Entry 6WWE (electron microscopy, 3.90 A resolution); this record covers chains B and K of the 3 polymer chains in the assembly.

# Chain B
Molecule: Tubulin beta-2B chain
From: Sus scrofa
UniProtKB: A0A287AGU7 (A0A287AGU7_PIG); residue numbers follow UniProt; this construct covers 1-445
Chain sequence (445 residues; row label = number of the first residue in the row):
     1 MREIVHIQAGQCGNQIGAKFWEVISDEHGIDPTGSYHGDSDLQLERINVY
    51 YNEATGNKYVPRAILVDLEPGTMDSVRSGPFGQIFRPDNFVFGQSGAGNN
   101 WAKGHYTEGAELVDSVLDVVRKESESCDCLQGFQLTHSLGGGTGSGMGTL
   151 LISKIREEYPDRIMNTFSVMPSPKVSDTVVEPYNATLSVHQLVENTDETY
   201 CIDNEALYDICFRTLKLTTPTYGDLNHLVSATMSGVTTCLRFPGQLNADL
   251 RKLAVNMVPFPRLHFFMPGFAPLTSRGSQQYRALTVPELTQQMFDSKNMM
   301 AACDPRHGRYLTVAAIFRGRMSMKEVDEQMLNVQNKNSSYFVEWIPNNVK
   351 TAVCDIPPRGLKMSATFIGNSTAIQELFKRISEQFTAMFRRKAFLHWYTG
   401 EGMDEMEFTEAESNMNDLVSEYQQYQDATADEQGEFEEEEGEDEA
Unresolved in the structure: 432-445
Ligand contacts:
  - GDP (guanosine-5'-diphosphate): Gly10, Gln11, Cys12, Gln15, Glu69, Asn99, Ser138, Leu139, Gly140, Gly141, Gly142, Thr143, Gly144, Thr178, Asn204, Tyr222, Asn226
  - GTP (guanosine-5'-triphosphate): Leu246, Asn247, Lys252
  - taxol (TA1): Glu22, Val23, Asp26, Glu27, Leu215, Leu217, Asp224, His227, Leu228, Ala231, Ser234, Phe270, Pro272, Leu273, Thr274, Arg276, Gln279, Arg318, Pro358, Arg359, Gly360, Leu361

# Chain K
Molecule: Kinesin-like protein KIF14
From: Mus musculus
UniProtKB: L0N7N1 (KIF14_MOUSE); residues 391-772 here = UniProt positions 391-772
Chain sequence (390 residues; numbered 383 to 772; the number before each row is that of its first residue):
   383 GPLGSPEFNSQVTVAVRVRPFSKREKTEKASQVVFTNGEEITVEHPDMKQ
   433 VYSFIYDVSFWSFDECHPGYASQTTVYETLAAPLLDRAFEGYNTCLFAYG
   483 QTGSGKSYTMMGLNEEPGIIPRFCEDLFAQIAKKQTSEVSYHLEMSFFEV
   533 YNEKIHDLLVCKGENGQRKQPLRAREHPVSGPYVEGLSMNVVSSYSDIQS
   583 WLELGNKQRATAATGMNDKSSRSHSVFTLVMTQTKTEVVEGEEHDHRITS
   633 RINLVDLAGSERCSTAHSSGQRLKEGVSINKSLLTLGKVISALSEQANGK
   683 RVFIPYRESTLTWLLKESLGGNSKTAMIATVSPAASNIEETLSTLRYATQ
   733 ARLIVNIAKVNEDMNAKLIRELKAEIEKLKAAQRSNRNID
Unresolved in the structure: 383-391, 751-772
Construct notes: expression tag (383-390)
Curated features (UniProtKB/Swiss-Prot):
  - binding site (ATP): Gly482 to Ser489

# Chain B / chain K interface
Pairs across the interface (18; chain B residue first):
  Glu194(B) with Arg689(K)
  Pro261(B) with Glu690(K)
  Arg262(B) with Arg689(K)
  Met406(B) with Arg557(K), hydrogen bond; Glu558(K); Tyr565(K)
  Glu410(B) with Arg557(K), salt bridge; Glu558(K), hydrogen bond (side chain-backbone)
  Ser413(B) with Glu558(K), hydrogen bond; Arg689(K), hydrogen bond
  Asn414(B) with Arg689(K), hydrogen bond
  Asp417(B) with Phe685(K); Arg689(K), salt bridge
  Ser420(B) with Phe685(K)
  Glu421(B) with Phe685(K)
  Gln424(B) with Val684(K); Phe685(K), hydrogen bond (side chain-backbone)
  Asp431(B) with Ala740(K)
Also at the interface, not in a pair above, chain B (15 interface residues in all): Phe260, Glu407, Thr409
Also at the interface, not in a pair above, chain K (12 interface residues in all): His559, Pro560, Lys670, Arg683

# Summary
15 residues of chain B and 12 residues of chain K are in contact; the contacts include 6 hydrogen bonds and 2
salt bridges. Polar contacts include Glu410(B)-Arg557(K), Asp417(B)-Arg689(K) and Met406(B)-Arg557(K). Chain B
binds GTP, GDP and taxol.
Here chain B is Tubulin beta-2B chain (Sus scrofa) and chain K is Kinesin-like protein KIF14 (Mus musculus).
Entry 6WWE (Apo KIF14[391-772] in complex with a microtubule) was determined by electron microscopy together
with 6WWF, 6WWG, 6WWH, 6WWI, 6WWJ, 6WWK and 13 further entries from the same study.
